PDB entry 3E1F | X-ray diffraction, 3.00 A resolution | chains 1 and 3 of the 4 polymer chains in the assembly

[Chain 1 (and 3)]
Name: Beta-galactosidase
From: Escherichia coli K12
Notes: EC 3.2.1.23; fragment: beta-galactosidase; chain 3 of this document is another copy of the same molecule, construct and numbering; everything in this record applies to it too
UniProtKB: P00722 (BGAL_ECOLI); residues 9-1023 here correspond to UniProt positions 10-1024 (UniProt number = residue number + 1)
Sequence (1023 residues; each row starts with the number of its first residue):
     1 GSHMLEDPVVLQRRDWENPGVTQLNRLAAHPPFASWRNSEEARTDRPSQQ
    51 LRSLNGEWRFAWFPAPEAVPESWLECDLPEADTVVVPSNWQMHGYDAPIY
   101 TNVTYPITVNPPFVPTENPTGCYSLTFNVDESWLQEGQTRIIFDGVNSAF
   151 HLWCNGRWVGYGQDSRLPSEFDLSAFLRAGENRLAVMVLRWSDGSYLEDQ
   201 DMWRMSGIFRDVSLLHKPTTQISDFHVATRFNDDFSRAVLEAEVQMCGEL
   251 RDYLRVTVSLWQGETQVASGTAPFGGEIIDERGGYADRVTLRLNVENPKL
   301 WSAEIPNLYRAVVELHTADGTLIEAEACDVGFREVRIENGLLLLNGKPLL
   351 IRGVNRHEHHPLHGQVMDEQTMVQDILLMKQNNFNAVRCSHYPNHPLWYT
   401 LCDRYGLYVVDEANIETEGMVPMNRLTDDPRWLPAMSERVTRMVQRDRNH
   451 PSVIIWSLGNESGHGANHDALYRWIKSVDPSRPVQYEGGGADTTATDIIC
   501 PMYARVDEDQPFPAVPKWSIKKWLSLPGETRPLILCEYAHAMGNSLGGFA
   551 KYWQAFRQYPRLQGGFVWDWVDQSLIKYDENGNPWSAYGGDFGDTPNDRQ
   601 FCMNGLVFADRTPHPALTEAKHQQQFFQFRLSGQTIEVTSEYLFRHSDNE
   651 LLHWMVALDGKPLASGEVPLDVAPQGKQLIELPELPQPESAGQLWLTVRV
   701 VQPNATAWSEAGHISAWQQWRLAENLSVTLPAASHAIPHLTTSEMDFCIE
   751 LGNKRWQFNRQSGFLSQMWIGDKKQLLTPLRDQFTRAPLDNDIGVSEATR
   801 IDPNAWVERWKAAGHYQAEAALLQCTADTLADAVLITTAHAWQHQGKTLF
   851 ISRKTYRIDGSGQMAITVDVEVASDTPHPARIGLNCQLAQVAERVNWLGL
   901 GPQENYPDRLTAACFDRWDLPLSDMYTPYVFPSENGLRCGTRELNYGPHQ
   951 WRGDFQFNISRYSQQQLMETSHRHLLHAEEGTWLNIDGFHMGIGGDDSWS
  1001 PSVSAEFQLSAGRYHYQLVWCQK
Disordered / not traced: 1-12
Construct notes: expression tag (1-8); engineered mutation E418 (His419 in P00722)
Metal / ion sites: Mg2+ site 1: D15, N18, V21, Q163, D193; Na+ site 1: D201, F601, N604 (together with beta-D-galactopyranose); Mg2+ site 2: E416, E418, E461 (together with beta-D-galactopyranose); Na+ site 2: F556, Y559, L562; Na+ site 3 near E650 (its only coordinating residue here)
Ligand contacts:
  - beta-D-galactopyranose (GAL), molecule 1: N102, D201, H391, E416, E418, N460, E461, M502, Y503, E537, H540, W568, N604, W999
  - beta-D-galactopyranose (GAL), molecule 2: N102, V103, E418, E461, F601, V795, W999
Reported in the primary citation:
  - binding site for beta-D-galactopyranose: E418
  - mutagenesis - H418E: increased binding to beta-D-galactopyranose
  - catalytic residues: E461, E537 (citing earlier work)
  - mutagenesis - H418E (5000x): decreased binding to Na+
  - mutagenesis - H418E (10-fold): decreased binding to Mg2+
  - mutagenesis - H418E: decreased catalytic activity
  - mutagenesis - H418E: decreased binding to IPTG
  - mutagenesis - H418E: decreased binding to lactose

[Chain 1 / chain 3 interface]
Residue-residue contacts - 5 pairs, chain 1 then chain 3:
  N232(1) - D233(3)
  D233(1) - N232(3)
  D233(1) - D233(3)  hydrogen bond (backbone-side chain)
  D234(1) - R237(3)  salt bridge
  R237(1) - D234(3)  salt bridge

[Overview]
The chain 1/chain 3 interface involves 4 residues from each chain; the contacts include 1 hydrogen bond and 2
salt bridges. Polar pairs include D234(1)-R237(3) and D233(1)-D233(3). Bound to chain 1:
beta-D-galactopyranose. The paper reports catalytic residues E461(1) and E537(1); H418E of chain 1 increases
binding to beta-D-galactopyranose.
Both chains are Beta-galactosidase (Escherichia coli K12). Entry 3E1F (E.Coli (lacZ) beta-galactosidase
(H418E) in complex with galactose) was determined by X-ray diffraction, deposited together with 3DYM, 3DYO and
3DYP.
